8IV4 - chains H and G of the 5 polymer chains in the assembly; structure by electron microscopy, 3.59 A resolution.

# Chain H
Molecule: heavy chain of 3E2
Organism: Mus musculus
Sequence (121 residues; each row starts with the number of its first residue):
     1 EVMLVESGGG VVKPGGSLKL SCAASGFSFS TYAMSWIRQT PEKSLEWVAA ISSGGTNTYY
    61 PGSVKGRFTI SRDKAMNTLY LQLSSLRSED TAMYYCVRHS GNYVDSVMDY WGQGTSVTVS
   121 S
Disulfide bonds: C22-C96

# Chain G
Molecule: Spike protein S1
Organism: Severe acute respiratory syndrome coronavirus 2
UniProt: P0DTC2 (SPIKE_SARS2); numbering as in UniProt (aligned over 324-527)
Sequence (204 residues; numbered 324 to 527; the number before each row is that of its first residue):
   324 ESIVRFPNIT NLCPFGEVFN ATRFASVYAW NRKRISNCVA DYSVLYNSAS FSTFKCYGVS
   384 PTKLNDLCFT NVYADSFVIR GDEVRQIAPG QTGKIADYNY KLPDDFTGCV IAWNSNNLDS
   444 KVGGNYNYLY RLFRKSNLKP FERDISTEIY QAGSTPCNGV EGFNCYFPLQ SYGFQPTNGV
   504 GYQPYRVVVL SFELLHAPAT VCGP
Not modelled in the structure: 324-332, 527
Disulfide bonds: C336-C361, C379-C432, C391-C525, C480-C488
Covalently attached groups: N-acetylglucosamine (NAG) linked to N343
UniProt features mapped onto this chain:
  - region: R403 to D405 (Integrin-binding motif), N448 to F456 (Immunodominant HLA epitope recognized by the CD8+)
  - glycosylation: S325 (O-linked (HexNAc...) serine), N331 (N-linked (GlcNAc...) (complex) asparagine), N343 (N-linked (GlcNAc...) (complex) asparagine)
  - natural variant: G339 (G339D: In strain: Omicron/BA.1, Omicron/BA.2 and 4 more; G339H: In strain: Omicron/BA.2.75, Omicron/XBB.1.5 and 1 more), R346 (R346K: In strain: Mu/B.1.621; R346T: In strain: Omicron/BQ.1.1, Omicron/XBB.1.5 and 1 more), L368 (L368I: In strain: Omicron/XBB.1.5, Omicron/EG.5.1), S371 (S371F: In strain: Omicron/BA.2, Omicron/BA.2.12.1 and 6 more; S371L: In strain: Omicron/BA.1), S373 (S373P: In strain: Omicron/BA.1, Omicron/BA.2 and 7 more), S375 (S375F: In strain: Omicron/BA.1, Omicron/BA.2 and 7 more), T376 (T376A: In strain: Omicron/BA.2, Omicron/BA.2.12.1 and 5 more), D405 (D405N: In strain: Omicron/BA.2, Omicron/BA.2.12.1 and 6 more), R408 (R408S: In strain: Omicron/BA.2, Omicron/BA.2.12.1 and 6 more), K417 (K417N: In strain: Beta/B.1.351, Omicron/BA.1 and 8 more; K417T: In strain: Gamma/P.1), N440 (N440K: In strain: Omicron/BA.1, Omicron/BA.2 and 7 more), K444 (K444T: In strain: Omicron/BQ.1.1), 16 further natural variant entries in UniProt
  - mutagenesis: N331 (N331Q: Reduced viral infectivity), N343 (N343Q: Reduced viral infectivity), L452 (L452R: Increased resistance to neutralizing antibodies. Decreases HLA binding to NF9 epitope. Increased binding affinity to human ACE2), Y453 (Y453F: Decreased HLA binding to NF9 epitope. Increased binding affinity to human ACE2), A475 (A475V: Increased resistance to neutralizing antibodies), V483 (V483A: Increased resistance to neutralizing antibodies), E484 (E484D: Increased replication in human TMEM106B overexpressing cells), F490 (F490L: Increased resistance to neutralizing antibodies and human covalescent sera neutralization), Q493 (Q493N: Reduced host ACE2-binding affinity in vitro; Q493Y: Reduced host ACE2-binding affinity in vitro), N501 (N501T: Reduced host ACE2-binding affinity in vitro; N501Y: Increased binding affinity to human ACE2), H519 (H519P: Increased resistance to human covalescent sera neutralization)
From the paper describing this entry:
  - conformationally variable residues (loop rearrangement): K417, I472 to Y489, Q493

# Chain H / chain G interface
Pairs across the interface - 9 pairs, chain H then chain G:
  W47(H) - V503(G)  hydrophobic
  Y59(H) - N437(G)
  Y59(H) - V503(G)  hydrophobic
  Y59(H) - Q506(G)
  G62(H) - T500(G)
  Y103(H) - S375(G)
  Y103(H) - N437(G)
  Y103(H) - Y508(G)  hydrogen bond
  V104(H) - V503(G)  hydrophobic
Also at the interface, not in a pair above, chain H (7 interface residues in all): T56, N57
Also at the interface, not in a pair above, chain G (8 interface residues in all): A372, S373

# In short
Chain H and chain G form an interface of 7 and 8 residues respectively, with 1 hydrogen bond. The
hydrogen-bonded pair is Y103(H)-Y508(G). Covalently linked N-acetylglucosamine: at N343(G). UniProt lists 11
mutagenesis sites on chain G. The paper reports conformational variability at K417(G), I472(G) and Q493(G).
Chain H is heavy chain of 3E2 (Mus musculus) and chain G is Spike protein S1 (Severe acute respiratory
syndrome coronavirus 2); the structure, Cryo-EM structure of SARS-CoV-2 spike protein in complex with double
nAbs 8H12 and 3E2 (local refinement), was determined by electron microscopy together with 8IV5 and 8IV8 from
the same study.
